PDB entry 7JK5 | electron microscopy, 3.90 A resolution | chains D and E of the 8 polymer chains in the assembly

Chain D:
Molecule: Origin recognition complex subunit 4
Organism: Drosophila melanogaster
UniProtKB: Q9W102 (Q9W102_DROME); numbering as in UniProt (aligned over 1-459)
Sequence (462 residues; numbered -2 to 459; the number before each row is that of its first residue; numbers below 1 keep their minus sign (Ser-2 is residue -2)):
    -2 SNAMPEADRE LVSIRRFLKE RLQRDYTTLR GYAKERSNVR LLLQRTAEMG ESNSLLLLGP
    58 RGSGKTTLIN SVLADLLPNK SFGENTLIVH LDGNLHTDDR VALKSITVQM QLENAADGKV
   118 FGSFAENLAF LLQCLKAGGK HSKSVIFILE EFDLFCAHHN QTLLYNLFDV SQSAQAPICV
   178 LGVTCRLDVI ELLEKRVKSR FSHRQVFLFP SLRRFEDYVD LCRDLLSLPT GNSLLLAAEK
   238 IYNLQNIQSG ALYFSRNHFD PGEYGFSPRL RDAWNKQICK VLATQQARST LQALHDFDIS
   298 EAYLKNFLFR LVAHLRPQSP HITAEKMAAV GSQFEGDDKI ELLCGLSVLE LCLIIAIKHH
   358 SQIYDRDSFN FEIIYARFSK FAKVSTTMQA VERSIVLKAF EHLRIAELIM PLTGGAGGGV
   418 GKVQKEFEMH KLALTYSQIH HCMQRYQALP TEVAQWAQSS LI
Unresolved in the structure: -2 to 1, 245-249, 411-419, 457-459
Differences from the reference sequence: expression tag (-2 to 0)
Ion coordination: Mg2+: Thr63, Glu147 (together with ATP)
Residues lining bound ligands: ATP (adenosine-5'-triphosphate): Leu19, Gln20, Thr25, Leu26, Arg27, Tyr29, Arg58, Gly59, Ser60, Gly61, Lys62, Thr63, Thr64, Glu147, Glu148, Glu298, Ala299, Lys302
From the paper describing this entry:
  - mutagenesis - R97A (3-fold): decreased binding to DNA

Chain E:
Molecule: Origin recognition complex subunit 5
Organism: Drosophila melanogaster
UniProtKB: Q24169 (ORC5_DROME); residues 1-460 here = UniProt positions 1-460
Sequence (460 residues; numbered 1 to 460; the number before each row is that of its first residue):
     1 MEAICSSLEP LFPCREAAIE TLGELIGDSS ETYPSAIYLF GHSGTGKTAL TRAFLKECGK
    61 RQNVRTAHLN AIECYTTKIM LEILLDSLAP DQGDALKVDN MLDFVEQLRR QAATRVEDQG
   121 FLIAVDNAER LRDMDANVLP VLLRLQELTN LNLCVILLSQ LPFEKFYNKT GLSEIVCLHL
   181 AQYNKAETQR ILGSDFQQVR NQLLEQFAQD KKRLEICQEA VTEDFYNNYL NLFLSVFYKA
   241 CRDVPELQLT ARKCLSTYLE PVLDGTVDAT DISRLWRHIA GPLRSALTQI YMRIEKPAEE
   301 VEDFTAIEDQ SVRKLAQSLE LPYYAKFLLI AAFLASHNAA KQDKRLFVKH HGKQRKRMQT
   361 VNARAKTTEK MSTTLGPKSF SIDRLLAIFY AILEEKVGLT CNLLSQISTL VHLNLLSFVS
   421 GEQNIMEGSA RLQCTIGLEF VLQIGKVVGF NVRQYLCDFM
Unresolved in the structure: 207-210, 266-272, 296-319, 348-374, 456-460
Residues lining bound ligands: ATP (adenosine-5'-triphosphate): Leu11, Phe12, Pro13, Arg15, His42, Ser43, Gly44, Thr45, Gly46, Lys47, Thr48, Ala49, Asn127, Tyr183, Ile191, Pro245

Interface between chain D and chain E:
Pairs across the interface (80; chain D residue first):
  Arg12(D) - Met1(E)  hydrogen bond
  Arg12(D) - Glu31(E)  salt bridge
  Arg13(D) - Ser30(E)  hydrogen bond
  Arg13(D) - Glu31(E)
  Lys16(D) - Glu24(E)
  Lys16(D) - Glu31(E)  salt bridge
  Lys16(D) - Thr32(E)
  Glu17(D) - Glu31(E)
  Glu17(D) - Thr32(E)  hydrogen bond (side chain-backbone)
  Gln20(D) - Thr32(E)
  Gln20(D) - Tyr33(E)
  Gln20(D) - Gln146(E)
  Arg21(D) - Asn152(E)
  Arg58(D) - Thr170(E)  hydrogen bond (side chain-backbone)
  Asn91(D) - Asn137(E)
  Asn91(D) - Val141(E)
  Leu92(D) - Leu148(E)  hydrophobic
  His93(D) - Leu102(E)
  Thr94(D) - Asn137(E)
  Val98(D) - Asn100(E)
  Val98(D) - Leu102(E)  hydrophobic
  Gln242(D) - Arg115(E)
  Tyr250(D) - Asn150(E)  hydrogen bond (backbone-side chain)
  Phe251(D) - Asn150(E)
  Arg253(D) - Ala112(E)  hydrogen bond (side chain-backbone)
  Arg253(D) - Ala113(E)
  Arg253(D) - Arg115(E)  hydrogen bond (backbone-side chain)
  Asn254(D) - Arg115(E)
  Asn254(D) - Asn150(E)  hydrogen bond (side chain-backbone)
  Asn254(D) - Leu151(E)
  His255(D) - Arg115(E)
  Asp257(D) - Arg115(E)  salt bridge
  Glu260(D) - Arg115(E)
  Ala299(D) - Glu174(E)
  Tyr300(D) - Glu174(E)
  Asn303(D) - Glu174(E)  hydrogen bond
  Asn303(D) - Ile175(E)
  Asn303(D) - Val176(E)
  Phe306(D) - Pro34(E)
  Arg307(D) - Val176(E)
  Ala310(D) - Glu24(E)
  Ala310(D) - Leu25(E)  hydrophobic
  His311(D) - Glu24(E)  salt bridge
  Arg313(D) - Glu2(E)  salt bridge
  Arg313(D) - Glu20(E)  salt bridge
  Arg313(D) - Glu24(E)
  Asp335(D) - Phe40(E)
  Lys336(D) - Pro162(E)
  Lys336(D) - Lys165(E)
  Glu338(D) - His179(E)  hydrogen bond (backbone-side chain)
  Leu339(D) - Phe40(E)  hydrophobic
  Leu339(D) - His42(E)  hydrogen bond (backbone-side chain)
  Leu339(D) - Pro162(E)  hydrophobic
  Leu339(D) - His179(E)
  Cys341(D) - Arg242(E)  hydrogen bond (backbone-side chain)
  Gly342(D) - His42(E)
  Gly342(D) - Gln182(E)
  Gly342(D) - Arg242(E)  hydrogen bond (backbone-side chain)
  Leu343(D) - Arg242(E)
  Ser344(D) - Lys239(E)
  Ser344(D) - Ala240(E)
  Ser344(D) - Cys241(E)
  Ser344(D) - Arg242(E)
  Val345(D) - Lys239(E)  hydrogen bond (backbone-backbone)
  Leu346(D) - Lys239(E)  hydrogen bond (backbone-backbone)
  Thr384(D) - Lys239(E)
  Val388(D) - Lys239(E)
  Glu389(D) - Thr288(E)
  Ser391(D) - Thr288(E)
  Ile392(D) - Leu287(E)
  Ile392(D) - Ile290(E)  hydrophobic
  Lys395(D) - Tyr291(E)
  Ala403(D) - Leu161(E)
  Glu404(D) - Leu161(E)
  Glu404(D) - Lys165(E)  hydrogen bond (backbone-side chain)
  Val420(D) - Gln433(E)
  Gln421(D) - Thr435(E)
  Gln421(D) - Ile436(E)
  Phe424(D) - Gly376(E)
  Phe424(D) - Pro377(E)
Other interface residues (no listed pair), chain D (63 interface residues in all): Tyr23, Asp89, Ser102, Glu147, Glu148, Ser252, Asp334, Glu347, Met385, Ala387, His399, Ile402, Tyr443, Gln444
Other interface residues (no listed pair), chain E (60 interface residues in all): Ser35, Met101, Val105, Arg109, Thr114, Asp118, Arg144, Glu147, Gln160, Glu164, Leu172, Cys177, Asn184, Tyr238

Overview:
Chain D and chain E form an interface of 63 and 60 residues respectively, with 16 hydrogen bonds and 6 salt
bridges. Polar contacts include Arg12(D)-Glu31(E), Lys16(D)-Glu31(E) and Asp257(D)-Arg115(E). Bound to chain
D: ATP. Ligands of chain E: ATP. Thr63(D) and Glu147(D) coordinate Mg2+. From the paper: R97A of chain D
reduces binding to DNA.
Chain D is Origin recognition complex subunit 4 and chain E is Origin recognition complex subunit 5, both from
Drosophila melanogaster; the structure, Structure of Drosophila ORC bound to DNA, was determined by electron
microscopy (same publication as 7JGR, 7JGS, 7JK2, 7JK3, 7JK4 and 7JK6).
